3GJS - chains A and B of the 3 polymer chains in the assembly; structure by X-ray diffraction, 1.90 A resolution.

== Chain A ==
Protein: Caspase-3 subunit p17
Organism: Homo sapiens
Notes: EC 3.4.22.56
Reference sequence: P42574 (CASP3_HUMAN); numbering as in UniProt (aligned over 29-175)
Amino-acid sequence (147 residues; row label = number of the first residue in the row):
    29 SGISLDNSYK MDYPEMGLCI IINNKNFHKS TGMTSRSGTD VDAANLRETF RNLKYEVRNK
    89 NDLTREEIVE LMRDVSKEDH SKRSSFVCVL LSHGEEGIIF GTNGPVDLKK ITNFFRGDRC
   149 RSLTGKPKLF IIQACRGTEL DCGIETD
Unresolved in the structure: 29-33, 175
UniProt features mapped onto this chain:
  - active site: His121, Cys163
  - modified residue: Cys163 (S-nitrosocysteine)

== Chain B ==
Protein: Caspase-3 subunit p12
Organism: Homo sapiens
Notes: EC 3.4.22.56
Reference sequence: P42574 (CASP3_HUMAN); residue numbers follow UniProt; this construct covers 176-277
Amino-acid sequence (108 residues; each row starts with the number of its first residue):
   176 SGVDDDMACH KIPVEADFLY AYSTAPGYYS WRNSKDGSWF IQSLCAMLKQ YADKLEFMHI
   236 LTRVNRKVAT EFESFSFDAT FHAKKQIPCI VSMLTKELYF YHHHHHHH
Unresolved in the structure: 176-183, 279-283
Differences from the reference sequence: expression tag (278-283)
UniProt features mapped onto this chain:
  - modified residue: Arg207 (Microbial infection: ADP-riboxanated arginine)

== Chain A / chain B interface ==
Pairs across the interface (98):
  Asp34(A) - Lys271(B)  salt bridge
  Asn35(A) - Lys271(B)
  Asn35(A) - Glu272(B)  hydrogen bond (backbone-backbone)
  Ser36(A) - Lys271(B)
  Ser36(A) - Glu272(B)
  Ser36(A) - Tyr274(B)
  Tyr37(A) - Asp192(B)  hydrogen bond
  Tyr37(A) - Leu269(B)
  Tyr37(A) - Thr270(B)  hydrogen bond (side chain-backbone)
  Tyr37(A) - Lys271(B)
  Tyr37(A) - Glu272(B)  hydrogen bond (backbone-backbone)
  Met39(A) - Tyr274(B)
  Met39(A) - His277(B)  hydrogen bond (backbone-side chain)
  Met44(A) - Phe275(B)
  Met44(A) - His277(B)
  Arg64(A) - Arg207(B)
  Ser65(A) - Arg207(B)  hydrogen bond (backbone-side chain)
  Ser65(A) - Ser209(B)
  Gly66(A) - Ser209(B)  hydrogen bond (backbone-backbone)
  Gly66(A) - Gly212(B)
  Val69(A) - Lys210(B)
  Val69(A) - Asp211(B)
  Asp70(A) - Gly212(B)
  Asp70(A) - Ser213(B)  hydrogen bond
  Asp70(A) - Ile216(B)
  Asn73(A) - Cys220(B)
  Leu74(A) - Ile216(B)  hydrophobic
  Leu74(A) - Cys220(B)  hydrophobic
  Thr77(A) - Cys220(B)  hydrogen bond
  Thr77(A) - Leu223(B)
  Phe78(A) - Leu223(B)  hydrophobic
  Leu81(A) - Ala227(B)  hydrophobic
  Tyr83(A) - Phe275(B)
  Glu124(A) - Pro201(B)
  Glu124(A) - Gly202(B)  hydrogen bond (side chain-backbone)
  Lys137(A) - Glu190(B)  salt bridge
  Thr140(A) - Phe193(B)
  Thr140(A) - Tyr195(B)
  Phe143(A) - Phe193(B)
  Arg144(A) - Val189(B)
  Arg144(A) - Phe193(B)
  Gly145(A) - Val189(B)  hydrogen bond (backbone-backbone)
  Asp146(A) - Val189(B)
  Thr152(A) - Ile187(B)
  Gly153(A) - Asp192(B)
  Lys154(A) - Asp192(B)
  Pro155(A) - Asp192(B)
  Lys156(A) - Asp192(B)  hydrogen bond (backbone-backbone)
  Lys156(A) - Phe193(B)
  Lys156(A) - Leu194(B)  hydrogen bond (backbone-backbone)
  Leu157(A) - Leu194(B)
  Leu157(A) - Phe232(B)  hydrophobic
  Leu157(A) - Leu273(B)  hydrophobic
  Phe158(A) - Phe193(B)  hydrophobic
  Phe158(A) - Leu194(B)  hydrogen bond (backbone-backbone)
  Phe158(A) - Tyr195(B)
  Phe158(A) - Ala196(B)  hydrogen bond (backbone-backbone)
  Ile159(A) - Ala196(B)
  Ile159(A) - Phe215(B)  hydrophobic
  Ile159(A) - Leu219(B)  hydrophobic
  Ile160(A) - Ala196(B)  hydrogen bond (backbone-backbone)
  Ile160(A) - Tyr197(B)  hydrophobic
  Ile160(A) - Ser198(B)  hydrogen bond (backbone-backbone)
  Gln161(A) - Ser198(B)  hydrogen bond
  Gln161(A) - Ser205(B)  hydrogen bond
  Gln161(A) - Ser213(B)  hydrogen bond
  Gln161(A) - Phe215(B)
  Gln161(A) - Ile216(B)
  Ala162(A) - Ser198(B)
  Ala162(A) - Ser205(B)
  Cys163(A) - Tyr203(B)
  Cys163(A) - Tyr204(B)  hydrophobic
  Cys163(A) - Ser205(B)  hydrogen bond (side chain-backbone)
  Arg164(A) - Tyr197(B)
  Arg164(A) - Thr199(B)  hydrogen bond (side chain-backbone)
  Arg164(A) - Ala200(B)
  Arg164(A) - Pro201(B)
  Arg164(A) - Gly202(B)  hydrogen bond (backbone-backbone)
  Arg164(A) - Tyr203(B)  hydrogen bond (backbone-backbone)
  Arg164(A) - Cys264(B)
  Gly165(A) - Gly202(B)
  Gly165(A) - Tyr203(B)  hydrogen bond (backbone-backbone)
  Gly165(A) - Tyr204(B)
  Thr166(A) - Gly202(B)  hydrogen bond (backbone-backbone)
  Thr166(A) - Tyr204(B)
  Glu167(A) - Gly202(B)  hydrogen bond (backbone-backbone)
  Glu167(A) - Tyr203(B)
  Glu167(A) - Tyr204(B)  hydrogen bond (backbone-backbone)
  Leu168(A) - Tyr203(B)
  Leu168(A) - Tyr204(B)  hydrophobic
  Leu168(A) - Trp206(B)  hydrophobic
  Leu168(A) - Thr255(B)
  Asp169(A) - Tyr203(B)
  Asp169(A) - Lys259(B)
  Asp169(A) - Lys260(B)  hydrogen bond (backbone-backbone)
  Cys170(A) - Ala258(B)
  Cys170(A) - Lys259(B)  hydrogen bond
  Gly171(A) - Lys260(B)
Also at the interface, not in a pair above, chain A (47 interface residues in all): Thr67, Leu119, Leu136
Also at the interface, not in a pair above, chain B (49 interface residues in all): Ala191, Asn208, Gln217, Phe256, Tyr276

== Overview ==
47 residues of chain A face 49 of chain B across their interface, with 30 hydrogen bonds and 2 salt bridges.
Polar pairs include Asp34(A)-Lys271(B), Lys137(A)-Glu190(B) and Tyr37(A)-Asp192(B). Curated annotation
(UniProt) lists active-site residues His121(A) and Cys163(A) on chain A.
Chain A is Caspase-3 subunit p17 and chain B is Caspase-3 subunit p12, both from Homo sapiens; the structure,
Caspase-3 Binds Diverse P4 Residues in Peptides, was determined by X-ray diffraction (same publication as
3GJQ, 3GJR and 3GJT).
